PDB entry 8HDS | electron microscopy, 3.57 A resolution | chains C and D of the 24 polymer chains in the assembly

Chain C (and D):
Molecule: Pam3 portal protein
Source organism: uncultured cyanophage
Notes: chain D of this document is another copy of the same molecule, construct and numbering; everything in this record applies to it too
Sequence (621 residues; row label = number of the first residue in the row):
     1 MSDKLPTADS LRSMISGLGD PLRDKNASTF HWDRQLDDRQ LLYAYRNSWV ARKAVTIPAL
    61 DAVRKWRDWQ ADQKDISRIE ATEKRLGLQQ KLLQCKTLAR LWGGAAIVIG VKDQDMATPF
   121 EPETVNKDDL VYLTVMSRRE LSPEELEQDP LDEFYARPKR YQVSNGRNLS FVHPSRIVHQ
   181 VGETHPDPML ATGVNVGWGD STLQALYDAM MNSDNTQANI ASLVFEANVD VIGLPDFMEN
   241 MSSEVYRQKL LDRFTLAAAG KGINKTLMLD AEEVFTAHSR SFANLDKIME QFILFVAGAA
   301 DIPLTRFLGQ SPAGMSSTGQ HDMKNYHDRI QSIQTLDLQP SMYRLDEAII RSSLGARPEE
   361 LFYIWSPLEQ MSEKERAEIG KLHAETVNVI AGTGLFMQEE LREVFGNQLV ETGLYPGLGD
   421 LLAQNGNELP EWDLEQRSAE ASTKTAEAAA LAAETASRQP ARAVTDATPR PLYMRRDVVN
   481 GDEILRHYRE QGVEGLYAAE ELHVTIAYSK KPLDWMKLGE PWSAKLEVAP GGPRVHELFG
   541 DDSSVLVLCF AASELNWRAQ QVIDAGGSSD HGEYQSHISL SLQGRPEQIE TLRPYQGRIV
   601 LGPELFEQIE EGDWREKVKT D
Not modelled in the structure: 1-9, 452-621

Chain C / chain D interface:
Contacting residue pairs (176; chain C residue first):
  Leu-22(C) with Ile-15(D)
  Lys-25(C) with Ile-15(D)
  Thr-29(C) with Ser-13(D); Ile-15(D)
  Phe-30(C) with Ser-13(D); Leu-18(D), hydrophobic
  His-31(C) with Leu-11(D); Arg-12(D), hydrogen bond (side chain-backbone)
  Trp-32(C) with Ser-10(D); Leu-11(D), hydrophobic
  Asp-33(C) with Ser-10(D), hydrogen bond (backbone-backbone); Arg-12(D), salt bridge
  Gln-35(C) with Ser-10(D)
  Leu-42(C) with Pro-186(D), hydrophobic
  Tyr-43(C) with Trp-32(D); Arg-34(D), hydrogen bond
  Tyr-45(C) with Pro-186(D), hydrophobic
  Arg-46(C) with Asp-200(D), salt bridge; Gln-204(D); Ala-205(D)
  Asn-47(C) with Trp-32(D); Asp-33(D); Arg-34(D); Gln-35(D); Gln-204(D), hydrogen bond; Asp-208(D)
  Ser-48(C) with Trp-32(D)
  Trp-49(C) with Ala-205(D); Ala-299(D), hydrophobic
  Arg-52(C) with Glu-183(D), salt bridge
  Lys-53(C) with Gly-298(D); Asp-301(D), salt bridge
  Ile-57(C) with Asp-301(D)
  Leu-60(C) with Ser-332(D)
  Arg-64(C) with Asp-328(D), salt bridge
  Gln-89(C) with Thr-335(D); Leu-336(D)
  Gln-90(C) with Pro-340(D)
  Leu-98(C) with Pro-186(D)
  Leu-101(C) with Pro-186(D), hydrophobic
  Tyr-132(C) with Leu-151(D)
  Thr-134(C) with Pro-150(D)
  Met-136(C) with Pro-150(D), hydrophobic; Tyr-155(D)
  Arg-139(C) with Asp-187(D), salt bridge; Leu-190(D)
  Glu-140(C) with Tyr-155(D); Met-189(D)
  Asn-165(C) with Gln-148(D)
  Tyr-207(C) with Phe-30(D)
  Asp-208(C) with Ser-10(D)
  Met-211(C) with Ala-27(D), hydrophobic; Phe-30(D), hydrophobic; Trp-32(D)
  Asn-212(C) with Asn-26(D)
  Asp-214(C) with Trp-32(D)
  Asn-215(C) with Asn-26(D), hydrogen bond (side chain-backbone); Ala-27(D); Phe-30(D)
  Gln-217(C) with Phe-292(D); Phe-295(D)
  Ala-221(C) with Asn-212(D); Phe-292(D), hydrophobic
  Val-224(C) with Thr-216(D); Asn-219(D); Ile-220(D), hydrophobic
  Phe-225(C) with Asn-215(D); Asn-219(D)
  Ala-227(C) with Leu-223(D), hydrophobic
  Asn-228(C) with Arg-280(D)
  Asp-230(C) with Arg-280(D), salt bridge
  Arg-253(C) with Arg-247(D)
  Lys-261(C) with Glu-226(D), salt bridge; Val-229(D)
  Gly-262(C) with Phe-225(D); Asn-228(D); Val-229(D)
  Ile-263(C) with Val-224(D); Phe-225(D), hydrogen bond (backbone-backbone)
  Thr-266(C) with Asp-230(D); Lys-261(D)
  Leu-267(C) with Asp-230(D), hydrogen bond (backbone-backbone); Val-231(D); Ile-232(D), hydrogen bond (backbone-backbone)
  Met-268(C) with Ile-232(D); Leu-234(D), hydrophobic; Phe-237(D), hydrophobic; Phe-254(D), hydrophobic
  Leu-269(C) with Ile-232(D), hydrogen bond (backbone-backbone); Gly-233(D); Leu-234(D), hydrogen bond (backbone-backbone)
  Asp-270(C) with Leu-234(D); Pro-235(D); Phe-237(D)
  Ala-271(C) with Leu-234(D), hydrogen bond (backbone-backbone); Pro-235(D), hydrophobic
  Phe-275(C) with Val-231(D), hydrophobic; His-278(D), hydrogen bond (backbone-side chain)
  Ser-279(C) with Ser-281(D)
  Phe-282(C) with Asn-284(D), hydrogen bond (backbone-side chain); Leu-285(D), hydrophobic; Ile-288(D), hydrophobic
  Ala-283(C) with Asn-284(D)
  Asp-286(C) with Asn-284(D); Lys-287(D); Ile-288(D), hydrogen bond (side chain-backbone)
  Met-289(C) with Gln-291(D); Phe-295(D), hydrophobic
  Ile-293(C) with Phe-295(D), hydrophobic
  Thr-305(C) with Asn-325(D), hydrogen bond (backbone-side chain)
  Arg-306(C) with Asp-301(D), salt bridge
  Leu-308(C) with Leu-294(D); Phe-295(D), hydrophobic; Gly-298(D)
  Gln-310(C) with Pro-303(D); Ser-316(D), hydrogen bond (side chain-backbone); Asn-325(D)
  Ser-311(C) with Ser-316(D), hydrogen bond (backbone-side chain)
  Pro-312(C) with Leu-294(D); Ala-313(D); Gly-314(D); Met-315(D); Ser-316(D)
  Gly-314(C) with Met-315(D); Ser-316(D)
  Ser-317(C) with Thr-318(D)
  Gly-319(C) with Gln-320(D); His-321(D)
  Asp-322(C) with His-321(D), salt bridge
  Met-323(C) with Asn-325(D), hydrogen bond
  Gln-370(C) with Lys-324(D), hydrogen bond (backbone-side chain); His-327(D); Asp-328(D)
  Ser-372(C) with Glu-369(D), hydrogen bond
  Glu-373(C) with Met-371(D)
  Lys-374(C) with Glu-378(D), salt bridge; Ile-379(D)
  Glu-378(C) with Leu-382(D)
  Gly-380(C) with Thr-386(D)
  Lys-381(C) with Leu-382(D); Glu-385(D), salt bridge; Thr-386(D)
  Ala-384(C) with Val-389(D); Ile-390(D), hydrophobic
  Val-387(C) with Leu-395(D), hydrophobic
  Asn-388(C) with Val-389(D); Thr-393(D)
  Gln-398(C) with Leu-395(D)
  Arg-402(C) with Leu-395(D), hydrogen bond (side chain-backbone)
  Phe-405(C) with Ile-390(D), hydrophobic
  Leu-414(C) with His-383(D); Gln-408(D)
  Tyr-415(C) with Thr-386(D), hydrogen bond; Val-387(D); Val-404(D), hydrophobic; Gln-408(D)
  Pro-416(C) with Gln-70(D)
  Gly-417(C) with Gln-70(D); Val-404(D)
  Leu-418(C) with Glu-400(D); Val-404(D), hydrophobic
  Gln-424(C) with Glu-400(D)
  Leu-429(C) with Met-397(D), hydrophobic
  Glu-431(C) with Gln-436(D)
  Trp-432(C) with Gly-394(D); Leu-395(D), hydrophobic
  Glu-435(C) with Ala-439(D); Glu-440(D); Thr-443(D)
  Ser-438(C) with Thr-443(D); Ala-446(D)
  Ala-441(C) with Ala-446(D); Glu-447(D)
  Lys-444(C) with Glu-447(D); Leu-451(D)
  Thr-445(C) with Ala-450(D)
Also at the interface, not in a pair above, chain C (116 interface residues in all): Arg-23, Asp-24, Ala-44, Lys-65, Lys-84, Arg-85, Leu-93, Lys-265, Arg-280, Asn-284, Glu-290, Gly-309, Arg-376, Ala-377, Glu-385, Leu-401, Arg-437, Ala-448
Also at the interface, not in a pair above, chain D (126 interface residues in all): Met-14, Ser-16, Thr-184, His-185, Ala-209, Ala-227, Asp-236, Met-238, Met-241, Ala-258, Ala-283, Leu-304, Ser-317, Asp-322, Gln-331, Tyr-343, Phe-362, Pro-367, Glu-375, Phe-396, Phe-405, Ser-442

In short:
Chain C and chain D form an interface of 116 and 126 residues respectively; the contacts include 22 hydrogen
bonds and 12 salt bridges. Polar pairs include Asp-33(C)/Arg-12(D), Arg-46(C)/Asp-200(D) and
Arg-52(C)/Glu-183(D).
Chain C and chain D are both Pam3 portal protein (uncultured cyanophage); the structure, Cyanophage Pam3
portal-adaptor, was determined by electron microscopy together with 8HDR, 7YFW, 7YFZ and 8HDW from the same
study.
